3ZFE - chains B and C of the 4 polymer chains in the assembly; structure by X-ray diffraction, 2.70 A resolution.

# Chain B
Name: VP2
Organism: Human enterovirus 71
UniProtKB: A9X4C2 (A9X4C2_9ENTO); residues 1-254 here correspond to UniProt positions 70-323 (UniProt number = residue number + 69)
Amino-acid sequence (254 residues; each row starts with the number of its first residue):
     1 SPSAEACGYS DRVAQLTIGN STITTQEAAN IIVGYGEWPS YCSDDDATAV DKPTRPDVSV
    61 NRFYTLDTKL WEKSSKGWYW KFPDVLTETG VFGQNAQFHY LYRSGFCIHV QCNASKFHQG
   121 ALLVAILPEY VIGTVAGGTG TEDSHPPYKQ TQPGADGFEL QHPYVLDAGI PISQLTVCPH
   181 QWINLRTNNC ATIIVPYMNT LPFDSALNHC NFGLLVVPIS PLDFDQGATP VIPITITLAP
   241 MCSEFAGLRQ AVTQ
Not modelled in the structure: 1-10
Ion coordination: Na+: Ser40, Tyr41 (shared with 1 residue of chain A)
Reported in the primary citation:
  - conformationally variable residues (order/disorder transition): Val135 to Asp143

# Chain C
Name: VP3
Organism: Human enterovirus 71
UniProtKB: A9X4C2 (A9X4C2_9ENTO); residues 1-242 here correspond to UniProt positions 324-565 (UniProt number = residue number + 323)
Amino-acid sequence (242 residues; each row starts with the number of its first residue):
     1 GFPTEPKPGT NQFLTTDDGV SAPILPNFHP TPCIHIPGEV RNLLELCQVE TILEVNNVPT
    61 NATSLMERLR FPVSAQAGKG ELCAVFRADP GRDGPWQSTM LGQLCGYYTQ WSGSLEVTFM
   121 FTGSFMATGK MLIAYTPPGG PLPKDRATAM LGTHVIWDFG LQSSVTLVIP WISNTHYRAH
   181 ARDGVFDYYT TGLVSIWYQT NYVVPIGAPN TAYIIALAAA QKNFTMKLCK DTSHILQTAS
   241 IQ
Ion coordination: Na+ site 1 near Val20 (its only coordinating residue here); Na+ site 2: Gln221 (shared with 1 residue of chain A)

# How chain B and chain C interact
Contacting residue pairs (78):
  Arg12(B) with Leu161(C)
  Tyr35(B) with Gly38(C)
  Glu37(B) with His35(C), salt bridge; Pro37(C); Gly38(C)
  Asp46(B) with Ile34(C); His35(C), hydrogen bond (side chain-backbone)
  Lys116(B) with Ser124(C); Phe125(C), hydrogen bond (backbone-backbone); Met126(C), hydrogen bond (backbone-backbone)
  Phe117(B) with Met126(C), hydrophobic; Ile206(C); Gly207(C); Ala208(C), hydrophobic; Pro209(C)
  His118(B) with Ser124(C)
  Gln119(B) with Thr122(C); Gly123(C); Ser124(C); Pro209(C); Thr211(C), hydrogen bond (side chain-backbone); Ala212(C)
  Gly120(B) with Thr122(C)
  Ala121(B) with Thr122(C)
  Pro163(B) with Met66(C), hydrophobic
  Tyr164(B) with Glu54(C), hydrogen bond; Leu65(C); Met66(C)
  Ile172(B) with Leu69(C), hydrophobic
  Ser173(B) with Thr51(C); Ile52(C), hydrogen bond (backbone-backbone); Leu69(C); Ser98(C), hydrogen bond (side chain-backbone)
  Gln174(B) with Thr51(C); Ser98(C); Met100(C); Gln103(C)
  Thr176(B) with Val49(C); Glu50(C), hydrogen bond (side chain-backbone); Thr51(C)
  Val177(B) with Val49(C), hydrophobic; Thr51(C); Met100(C), hydrophobic
  Trp182(B) with Ile52(C), hydrophobic; Met120(C), hydrophobic; Ile215(C), hydrophobic
  Asn184(B) with Met120(C); Phe121(C), hydrogen bond (side chain-backbone); Thr122(C)
  Arg186(B) with Phe121(C); Gly123(C); Ser124(C), hydrogen bond (side chain-backbone); Phe125(C); Ala127(C), hydrogen bond (side chain-backbone); Gly160(C), hydrogen bond (side chain-backbone)
  Thr187(B) with Leu161(C); Ser163(C)
  Pro196(B) with Pro37(C), hydrophobic
  Tyr197(B) with Pro37(C)
  Met198(B) with Pro37(C), hydrophobic
  Asn199(B) with Ile36(C)
  Thr200(B) with Ile34(C)
  Leu201(B) with Ile34(C), hydrophobic
  Pro202(B) with Ile34(C)
  Val217(B) with Met66(C), hydrophobic
  Pro218(B) with Met66(C)
  Ile219(B) with Met66(C), hydrophobic; Leu69(C), hydrophobic; Arg70(C); Ile215(C), hydrophobic
  Ser220(B) with Thr122(C), hydrogen bond; Tyr213(C)
  Pro221(B) with Arg70(C); Tyr213(C), hydrophobic
  Asp223(B) with Pro209(C)
  Phe224(B) with Pro209(C), hydrophobic
  Asp225(B) with Gly207(C); Ala208(C)
Other interface residues (no listed pair), chain C (42 interface residues in all): Cys33, Arg68, Thr99, Phe159, Tyr202, Leu217

# In short
Chain B and chain C form an interface of 36 and 42 residues respectively, with 13 hydrogen bonds and 1 salt
bridge. Polar pairs include Glu37(B)-His35(C), Asp46(B)-His35(C) and Gln119(B)-Thr211(C). The Na+ site is
built by Ser40(B) and Tyr41(B). From the paper: conformational variability at Val135(B).
Here chain B is VP2 and chain C is VP3, both from Human enterovirus 71. Entry 3ZFE (Human enterovirus 71 in
complex with capsid binding inhibitor WIN51711) was determined by X-ray diffraction (same publication as 3ZFF
and 3ZFG).
